7CE8 - chains C and D of the 6 polymer chains in the assembly; structure by X-ray diffraction, 2.73 A resolution.

# Chain C
Protein: Tubulin alpha-1B chain
Organism: Sus scrofa
UniProtKB: Q2XVP4 (TBA1B_PIG); residue numbers follow UniProt; this construct covers 1-450
Amino-acid sequence (450 residues; each row starts with the number of its first residue):
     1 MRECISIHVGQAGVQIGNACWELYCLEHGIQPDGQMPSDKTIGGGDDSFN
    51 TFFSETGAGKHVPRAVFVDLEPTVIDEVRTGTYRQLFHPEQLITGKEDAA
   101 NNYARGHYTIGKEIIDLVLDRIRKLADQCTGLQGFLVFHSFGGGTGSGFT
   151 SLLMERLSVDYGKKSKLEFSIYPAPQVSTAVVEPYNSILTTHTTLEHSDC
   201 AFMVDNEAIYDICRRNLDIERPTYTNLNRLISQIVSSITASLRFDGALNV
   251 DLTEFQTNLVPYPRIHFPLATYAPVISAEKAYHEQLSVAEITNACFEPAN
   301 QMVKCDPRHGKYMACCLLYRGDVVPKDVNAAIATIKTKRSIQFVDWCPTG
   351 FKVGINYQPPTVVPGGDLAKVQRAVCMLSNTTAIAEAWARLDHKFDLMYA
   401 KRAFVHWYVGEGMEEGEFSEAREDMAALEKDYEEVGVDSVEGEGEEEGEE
Unresolved in the structure: 441-450
Curated features (UniProtKB/Swiss-Prot):
  - motif: Met1 to Cys4 (MREC motif)
  - active site: Glu254
  - binding site (GTP): Gly10, Gln11, Ala12, Gln15, Glu71, Ala99, Ser140, Gly143, Gly144, Thr145, Gly146, Thr179, Glu183, Asn206, Tyr224, Asn228, Leu252
  - binding site (Mg(2+)): Glu71
  - modified residue: Lys40 (N6,N6,N6-trimethyllysine), Ser48 (Phosphoserine), Ser232 (Phosphoserine), Tyr282 (3'-nitrotyrosine), Arg339 (Omega-N-methylarginine), Ser439 (Phosphoserine), Glu443 (5-glutamyl polyglutamate), Glu445 (5-glutamyl polyglutamate)
  - cross-link (Glycyl lysine isopeptide (Lys-Gly)): Lys326 (interchain with G-Cter in ubiquitin), Lys370 (interchain with G-Cter in ubiquitin)
Bound ions: Ca2+: Asp39, Thr41, Gly44, Glu55
Residues lining bound ligands: GTP (guanosine-5'-triphosphate): Gly10, Gln11, Ala12, Gln15, Ile16, Asp69, Asp98, Ala99, Ala100, Asn101, Ser140, Gly142, Gly143, Gly144, Thr145, Gly146, Ile171, Pro173, Val177, Ser178, Glu183, Asn206, Tyr224, Leu227, Asn228, Ile231

# Chain D
Protein: Tubulin beta chain
Organism: Sus scrofa
UniProtKB: A0A287AGU7 (A0A287AGU7_PIG); residue numbers follow UniProt; this construct covers 1-445
Amino-acid sequence (445 residues; numbered 1 to 445; the number before each row is that of its first residue):
     1 MREIVHIQAGQCGNQIGAKFWEVISDEHGIDPTGSYHGDSDLQLERINVY
    51 YNEATGNKYVPRAILVDLEPGTMDSVRSGPFGQIFRPDNFVFGQSGAGNN
   101 WAKGHYTEGAELVDSVLDVVRKESESCDCLQGFQLTHSLGGGTGSGMGTL
   151 LISKIREEYPDRIMNTFSVMPSPKVSDTVVEPYNATLSVHQLVENTDETY
   201 CIDNEALYDICFRTLKLTTPTYGDLNHLVSATMSGVTTCLRFPGQLNADL
   251 RKLAVNMVPFPRLHFFMPGFAPLTSRGSQQYRALTVPELTQQMFDSKNMM
   301 AACDPRHGRYLTVAAIFRGRMSMKEVDEQMLNVQNKNSSYFVEWIPNNVK
   351 TAVCDIPPRGLKMSATFIGNSTAIQELFKRISEQFTAMFRRKAFLHWYTG
   401 EGMDEMEFTEAESNMNDLVSEYQQYQDATADEQGEFEEEEGEDEA
Unresolved in the structure: 274-283, 432-445
Bound ions: Mg2+: Glu69 (together with GTP)
Residues lining bound ligands:
  - N-butyl-9H-beta-carbolin-3-amine (AEX): Gln134, Asn165, Phe167, Glu198, Tyr200, Val236, Thr237, Cys239, Leu240, Leu246, Leu250, Leu253, Met257, Ala314, Ile316, Ala352, Ile368
  - GTP (guanosine-5'-triphosphate): Gly10, Gln11, Cys12, Gln15, Ile16, Asp67, Glu69, Ala97, Gly98, Asn99, Ser138, Gly140, Gly141, Gly142, Thr143, Gly144, Ser145, Val169, Pro171, Val175, Ser176, Glu181, Asn204, Leu207, Tyr222, Leu225, Asn226
What the authors report for this chain:
  - binding site for N-butyl-9H-beta-carbolin-3-amine: Glu198

# How chain C and chain D interact
Residue-residue contacts (56; chain C residue first):
  Gln11(C) with Asn247(D)
  Glu71(C) with Asn247(D), hydrogen bond
  Thr73(C) with Asn247(D)
  Lys96(C) with Arg2(D); Asp128(D), salt bridge
  Glu97(C) with Arg2(D), salt bridge; Cys129(D); Arg162(D), salt bridge; Arg251(D), salt bridge
  Asp98(C) with Asp249(D); Lys252(D), salt bridge
  Ala100(C) with Arg251(D); Lys252(D); Val255(D)
  Asn101(C) with Lys252(D); Asn256(D), hydrogen bond
  Arg105(C) with Arg251(D)
  Pro175(C) with Asn347(D)
  Ser178(C) with Lys350(D)
  Thr179(C) with Gln245(D); Leu246(D); Asn256(D), hydrogen bond (backbone-side chain); Lys350(D)
  Ala180(C) with Asn256(D); Lys350(D)
  Val181(C) with Asn256(D), hydrogen bond (backbone-side chain); Ile345(D), hydrophobic; Pro346(D)
  Glu220(C) with Lys324(D)
  Arg221(C) with Met323(D), hydrogen bond; Asp327(D), salt bridge
  Lys394(C) with Pro346(D); Asn347(D), hydrogen bond
  Leu397(C) with Glu343(D); Trp344(D); Pro346(D), hydrophobic
  Met398(C) with Trp344(D), hydrogen bond (backbone-backbone); Pro346(D)
  Lys401(C) with Phe260(D); Trp344(D); Thr429(D), hydrogen bond (side chain-backbone)
  Arg402(C) with Phe260(D)
  Ala403(C) with Pro259(D); Phe260(D), hydrophobic
  Phe404(C) with Val255(D); Val258(D); Pro259(D), hydrogen bond (backbone-backbone); Thr312(D); Ile345(D), hydrophobic
  His406(C) with Val258(D); Pro259(D), hydrogen bond (side chain-backbone); Phe260(D); Pro261(D)
  Trp407(C) with Ala254(D); Val255(D), hydrophobic; Val258(D), hydrogen bond (side chain-backbone)
Interface residues without a listed pair, chain C (29 interface residues in all): Val74, Glu77, Val182, Tyr210
Interface residues without a listed pair, chain D (35 interface residues in all): Glu45, Leu130, Asp197, Met257, Tyr425, Ala428, Ala430

# Summary
The interface between chain C and chain D involves 29 residues on one side and 35 on the other; the contacts
include 11 hydrogen bonds and 6 salt bridges. Polar pairs include Lys96(C)-Asp128(D), Glu97(C)-Arg2(D) and
Glu97(C)-Arg162(D). Ligands of chain C: GTP. The paper reports a binding site for
N-butyl-9H-beta-carbolin-3-amine at Glu198(D).
Here chain C is Tubulin alpha-1B chain and chain D is Tubulin beta chain, both from Sus scrofa. Entry 7CE8
(Crystal structure of T2R-TTL-Compound11 complex) was determined by X-ray diffraction together with 7CE6, 7CDA
and 7CEK from the same study.
